6RDW - chains R and S of the 31 polymer chains in the assembly; structure by electron microscopy, 3.80 A resolution.

== Chain R ==
Name: Mitochondrial ATP synthase subunit delta
Source organism: Polytomella sp. Pringsheim 198.80
Reference sequence: D7P7X6 (D7P7X6_9CHLO); residues 1-199 here = UniProt positions 1-199
Sequence (199 residues; row label = number of the first residue in the row):
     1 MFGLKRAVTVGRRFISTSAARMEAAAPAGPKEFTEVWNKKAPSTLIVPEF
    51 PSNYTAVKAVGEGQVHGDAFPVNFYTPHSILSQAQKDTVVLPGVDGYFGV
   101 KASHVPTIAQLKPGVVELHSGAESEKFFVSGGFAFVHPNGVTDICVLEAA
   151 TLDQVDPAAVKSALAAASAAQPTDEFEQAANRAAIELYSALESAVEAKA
Disordered / not traced: 1-22

== Chain S ==
Name: ATP synthase gamma chain, mitochondrial
Source organism: Polytomella sp. Pringsheim 198.80
Reference sequence: Q4LDE7 (Q4LDE7_9CHLO); residues 1-317 here = UniProt positions 1-317
Sequence (317 residues; numbered 1 to 317; the number before each row is that of its first residue):
     1 MALRKAVLSLGLSQGVAAEAVLGSGMFNAVQHESVRYASNQAVKQRIRAI
    51 KNIGKITKAMKMVAASKMKNAQIAVEQSRGLVDPFVRLFGDFPAVNSNKS
   101 VVVAVTSDKGLCGGLNSNITKYTRATLATTESEGKDVVVVSIGDKGRSQL
   151 TRIESQRYQLAIADTYKVRVTFGQASLIVEELIKHNPQSYQILFNKFRSA
   201 ISFKPTVATILSPDLLEKQLEDVTGNSLDAYDIEASHERSDVLRDLTEFH
   251 LGVTLYNAMLENNCSEHASRMSAMENSTKSAGEMLGKLTLDYNRKRQATI
   301 TTELIEIIAGASALMDE
Disordered / not traced: 1-38, 316-317

== Chain R / chain S interface ==
Residue-residue contacts (96):
  Glu-23(R) / Gln-219(S)
  Glu-23(R) / Asp-222(S)
  Glu-23(R) / Thr-224(S)  hydrogen bond (side chain-backbone)
  Glu-23(R) / Gly-225(S)
  Ala-24(R) / Asp-222(S)  hydrogen bond (backbone-backbone)
  Ala-26(R) / Ala-94(S)
  Ala-26(R) / Leu-220(S)
  Ala-28(R) / Phe-92(S)  hydrophobic
  Ala-28(R) / Ala-94(S)
  Gly-29(R) / Asp-91(S)
  Gly-29(R) / Pro-93(S)
  Pro-30(R) / Asp-91(S)
  Glu-32(R) / Ala-94(S)
  Phe-33(R) / Pro-93(S)  hydrophobic
  Phe-33(R) / Thr-126(S)
  Val-36(R) / Thr-129(S)
  Trp-37(R) / Ala-125(S)  hydrogen bond (side chain-backbone)
  Trp-37(R) / Thr-126(S)
  Trp-37(R) / Thr-129(S)  hydrogen bond
  Lys-40(R) / Ala-128(S)
  Leu-45(R) / Lys-121(S)
  Leu-45(R) / Tyr-122(S)  hydrophobic
  Ile-46(R) / Tyr-122(S)  hydrogen bond (backbone-side chain)
  Pro-48(R) / Tyr-122(S)  hydrophobic
  Pro-48(R) / Pro-205(S)
  Pro-48(R) / Val-207(S)  hydrophobic
  Glu-49(R) / Lys-204(S)
  Glu-49(R) / Pro-205(S)  hydrogen bond (backbone-backbone)
  Glu-49(R) / Thr-206(S)
  Glu-49(R) / Val-207(S)  hydrogen bond (backbone-backbone)
  Phe-50(R) / Pro-93(S)  hydrophobic
  Phe-50(R) / Val-207(S)
  Pro-51(R) / Asp-83(S)
  Pro-51(R) / Val-86(S)
  Pro-51(R) / Asp-91(S)
  Pro-51(R) / Val-207(S)
  Ser-52(R) / Asp-91(S)
  Tyr-54(R) / Asp-83(S)
  Tyr-54(R) / Lys-196(S)
  Tyr-54(R) / Arg-198(S)
  Tyr-54(R) / Thr-206(S)
  Thr-55(R) / Asp-83(S)  hydrogen bond
  Thr-55(R) / Arg-87(S)
  Val-57(R) / Arg-87(S)  hydrogen bond (backbone-side chain)
  Ala-59(R) / Arg-87(S)
  Ala-59(R) / Tyr-231(S)
  Asn-73(R) / Arg-87(S)  hydrogen bond
  Tyr-75(R) / Gly-80(S)
  Tyr-75(R) / Leu-81(S)  hydrophobic
  Tyr-75(R) / Pro-84(S)
  Pro-77(R) / Ser-78(S)
  Pro-77(R) / Leu-81(S)  hydrophobic
  Pro-77(R) / Phe-172(S)  hydrophobic
  Pro-77(R) / Tyr-256(S)
  His-78(R) / Gln-77(S)
  Ser-79(R) / Gln-77(S)
  Ile-80(R) / Gln-77(S)  hydrogen bond (backbone-side chain)
  Ile-80(R) / Gly-80(S)
  Val-94(R) / Glu-234(S)
  Val-94(R) / Ala-235(S)
  Val-94(R) / Ser-236(S)
  Asp-95(R) / Glu-234(S)
  Phe-98(R) / Glu-234(S)
  Pro-106(R) / Ala-230(S)
  Pro-106(R) / Tyr-231(S)
  Pro-106(R) / Asp-232(S)  hydrogen bond (backbone-backbone)
  Thr-107(R) / Tyr-231(S)
  Thr-107(R) / Asp-232(S)
  Ile-108(R) / Leu-228(S)  hydrophobic
  Ile-108(R) / Tyr-231(S)  hydrophobic
  Ile-108(R) / Asp-232(S)  hydrogen bond (backbone-backbone)
  Ile-108(R) / Ile-233(S)  hydrophobic
  Ile-108(R) / Glu-234(S)  hydrogen bond (backbone-backbone)
  Ile-108(R) / Leu-246(S)  hydrophobic
  Ala-109(R) / Glu-234(S)
  Gln-110(R) / Glu-234(S)
  Gln-110(R) / Val-242(S)
  Phe-133(R) / Val-242(S)  hydrophobic
  Phe-133(R) / Asp-245(S)
  Phe-133(R) / Leu-246(S)  hydrophobic
  Phe-133(R) / Phe-249(S)  hydrophobic
  Phe-135(R) / Phe-85(S)  hydrophobic
  Phe-135(R) / Leu-88(S)  hydrophobic
  Phe-135(R) / Leu-246(S)  hydrophobic
  Val-136(R) / Tyr-231(S)
  His-137(R) / Pro-84(S)
  His-137(R) / Arg-87(S)
  His-137(R) / Leu-88(S)
  His-137(R) / Tyr-231(S)
  Pro-138(R) / Tyr-231(S)
  Asp-143(R) / Pro-84(S)
  Asp-143(R) / Arg-87(S)  salt bridge
  Cys-145(R) / Leu-81(S)  hydrophobic
  Cys-145(R) / Pro-84(S)  hydrophobic
  Cys-145(R) / Phe-249(S)
  Leu-147(R) / Phe-249(S)  hydrophobic
Interface residues without a listed pair, chain R (48 interface residues in all): Ala-41, Thr-76, Val-105, Val-141
Interface residues without a listed pair, chain S (50 interface residues in all): Glu-76, Val-95, Thr-130, Ala-208, Val-223

== In short ==
48 residues of chain R face 50 of chain S across their interface; the contacts include 14 hydrogen bonds and 1
salt bridge. Polar contacts include Asp-143(R)/Arg-87(S), Glu-23(R)/Thr-224(S) and Trp-37(R)/Ala-125(S).
Chain R is Mitochondrial ATP synthase subunit delta and chain S is ATP synthase gamma chain, mitochondrial,
both from Polytomella sp. Pringsheim 198.80; the structure, Cryo-EM structure of Polytomella F-ATP synthase,
Rotary substate 1F, composite map, was determined by electron microscopy together with 6RD4, 6RD5, 6RD6, 6RD7,
6RD8, 6RD9 and 46 further entries from the same study.
